PDB entry 5V8L | electron microscopy, 4.30 A resolution (low resolution: residue-level contacts below are approximate; hydrogen-bond / salt-bridge calls are withheld) | chains A and J of the 14 polymer chains in the assembly

# Chain A
Molecule: gp120
Organism: Human immunodeficiency virus 1
UniProtKB: Q2N0S6 (Q2N0S6_9HIV1); the construct lacks a stretch of the UniProt sequence and is renumbered around it, so the offset changes along the chain: 31-141 = UniProt 30-140; 150-185 = UniProt 141-176; 189-309 = UniProt 188-308; 312-321 = UniProt 309-318; 2 more segments
Amino-acid sequence (481 residues; row label = number of the first residue in the row; note: 14 numbers in that range are skipped by the numbering (no residue carries them; nothing is unmodelled there); a row labelled like 185A-185K holds insertion residues (185A, then the next letters in order)):
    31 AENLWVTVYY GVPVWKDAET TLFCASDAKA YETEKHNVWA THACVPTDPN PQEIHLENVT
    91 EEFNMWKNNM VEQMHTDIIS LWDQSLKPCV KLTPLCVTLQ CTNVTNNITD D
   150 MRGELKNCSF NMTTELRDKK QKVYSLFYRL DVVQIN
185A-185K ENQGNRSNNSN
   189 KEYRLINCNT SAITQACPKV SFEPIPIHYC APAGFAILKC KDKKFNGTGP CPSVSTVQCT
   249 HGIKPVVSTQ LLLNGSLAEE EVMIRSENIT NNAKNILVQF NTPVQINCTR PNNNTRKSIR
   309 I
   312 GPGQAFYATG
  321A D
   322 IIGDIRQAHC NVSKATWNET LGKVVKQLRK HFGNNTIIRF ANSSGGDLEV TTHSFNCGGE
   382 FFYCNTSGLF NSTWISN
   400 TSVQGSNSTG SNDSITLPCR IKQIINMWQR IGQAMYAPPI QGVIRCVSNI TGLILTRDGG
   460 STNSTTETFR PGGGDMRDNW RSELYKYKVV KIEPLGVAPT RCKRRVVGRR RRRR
Not modelled in the structure: 31, 185A-185K, 400-411, 507-513
Cystine bridges: Cys54-Cys74, Cys119-Cys205, Cys126-Cys196, Cys131-Cys157, Cys218-Cys247, Cys228-Cys239, Cys296-Cys331, Cys378-Cys445, Cys385-Cys418
Covalent attachments: N-acetylglucosamine (NAG) linked to Asn88, Asn133, Asn156, Asn160, Asn197, Asn234, Asn295, Asn301, Asn332, Asn339, Asn355, Asn363, Asn386, Asn392, Asn448; glycan linked to Asn262, Asn276
Construct notes: conflict Asn332 (Thr330 in Q2N0S6), Cys501 (Ala498 in Q2N0S6); expression tag (509-513)
What the authors report for this chain:
  - post-translational modification sites: Asn156, Asn160
  - binding site for N-acetylglucosamine: Lys171, Tyr173
  - mutagenesis - N156D: abolished binding to PGT145 Fab
  - mutagenesis - N156D, N156K: abolished binding to PGT145 antibody, heavy chain (chain J)
  - mutagenesis - N156D, M161A: decreased stability
  - mutagenesis - N160A, N160K, M161A, T162A, L165A, D167A: decreased binding to PGT145 antibody, heavy chain (chain J)

# Chain J
Molecule: PGT145 antibody, heavy chain
Organism: Homo sapiens
Notes: fragment: Fab; antibody fragment or engineered binder
Amino-acid sequence (267 residues; each row starts with the number of its first residue; note: 2 numbers in that range are skipped by the numbering (no residue carries them; nothing is unmodelled there); a row labelled like 52A-52C holds insertion residues (52A, then the next letters in order); numbers below 1 keep their minus sign (Gln-22 is residue -22)):
   -22 QASTMDWIWR ILFLVAAATS AHSQVQLVQS GAEVKKPGSS VKVSCKASGN SFSNHDVHWV
    38 RQATGQGLEW MGWMS
52A-52C HEG
    53 DKTGLAQKFQ GRV
    68 TITRDSGAST VYMEL
82A-82C RGL
    83 TADDTAIYYC LTGSKHRL
100A-100R RDYFLYNEYGPNYEEWGD
   101 YLATLDVWGH GTAVTVSSAS TKGPSVFPLA PSSKSTSGGT AALGCLVKDY FPEPVTVSWN
   161 SGALTSGVHT FPAVLQSSGL YSLSSVVTVP SSSLGTQTYI CNVNHKPSNT KVDKKVEPKS
   221 CD
Not modelled in the structure: -22 to 0, 119-222
Cystine bridges: Cys22-Cys92
What the authors report for this chain:
  - binding site for alpha-D-mannopyranose: His52A
  - contacts within the chain: Asp33-Lys97 (salt bridge), His52A-Glu52B, Glu52B-Lys97 (salt bridge), Asp53-Arg99, Arg99-Asp100R, Arg100A-Tyr100F, Asp100B-Tyr101, Tyr100M-Glu100O, Arg100A-Trp100P
  - binding site for N-acetylglucosamine: Tyr100C
  - post-translational modification sites: Tyr100F, Tyr100I (citing earlier work)

# How chain A and chain J interact
Pairs across the interface (10; chain A residue first):
  Pro124(A) - Tyr100I(J)
  Met161(A) - Pro100K(J)
  Thr162(A) - Gly100J(J)
  Thr162(A) - Pro100K(J)
  Arg166(A) - Asn100G(J)
  Arg166(A) - Glu100H(J)
  Arg166(A) - Tyr100I(J)
  Arg166(A) - Gly100J(J)
  Arg166(A) - Asn100L(J)
  Lys169(A) - Glu100N(J)
Other interface residues (no listed pair), chain A (7 interface residues in all): Thr123, Val127
The authors on this interface:
  - interface residues, chain A: Arg166(A)
  - hot spots on chain A (mutagenesis) - R166A: decreased binding to PGT145 antibody, heavy chain (chain J)

# Overview
The chain A/chain J interface involves 7 residues from each chain. The paper reports a binding site for
N-acetylglucosamine at Lys171(A), Tyr173(A) and Tyr100C(J); N160A, N160K and M161A of chain A, among others,
reduce binding to PGT145 antibody, heavy chain (chain J); 9 substitutions were tested in all.
Here chain A is gp120 (Human immunodeficiency virus 1) and chain J is PGT145 antibody, heavy chain (Homo
sapiens). Entry 5V8L (BG505 SOSIP.664 trimer in complex with broadly neutralizing HIV antibodies 3BNC117 and
PGT145) was determined by electron microscopy together with 5V8M and 5UY3 from the same study.
